PDB entry 7XG3 | electron microscopy, 3.00 A resolution | chains E and K of the 12 polymer chains in the assembly

== Chain E ==
Molecule: Csf2
From: Pseudomonas aeruginosa
Sequence (348 residues; numbered 1 to 348; the number before each row is that of its first residue):
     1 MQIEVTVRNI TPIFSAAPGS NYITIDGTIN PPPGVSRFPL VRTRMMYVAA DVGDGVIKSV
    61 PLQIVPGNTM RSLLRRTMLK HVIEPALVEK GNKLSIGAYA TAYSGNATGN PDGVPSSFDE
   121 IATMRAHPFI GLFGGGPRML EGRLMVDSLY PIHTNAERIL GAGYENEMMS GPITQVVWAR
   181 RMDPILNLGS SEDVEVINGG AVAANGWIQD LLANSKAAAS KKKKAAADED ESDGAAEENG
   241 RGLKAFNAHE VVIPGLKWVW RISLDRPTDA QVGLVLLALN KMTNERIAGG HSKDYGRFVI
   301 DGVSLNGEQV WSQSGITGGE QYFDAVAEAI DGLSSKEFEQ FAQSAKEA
Unresolved in the structure: 217-238, 346-348

== Chain K ==
Molecule: TS
Sequence (54 nucleotides; numbered 1 to 54; the number before each row is that of its first residue):
     1 CTGCCGCACT TGCTCATCAA GCCTTCCTTC AGGTGTTGCT CCAGAAAGGG TGTT
Unresolved in the structure: 1-16, 53-54

== How chain E and chain K interact ==
Contacting residue pairs - 23 pairs, chain E then chain K:
  Arg37(E) - DC26(K)  sugar contact
  Phe38(E) - DT25(K)  base contact
  Phe38(E) - DC26(K)  base contact
  Pro39(E) - DC26(K)  sugar contact
  Pro39(E) - DC27(K)  phosphate contact
  Gly109(E) - DT34(K)  base contact
  Asn110(E) - DT34(K)  phosphate contact
  Asn110(E) - DG35(K)  phosphate contact
  Pro111(E) - DT34(K)  sugar contact
  Pro111(E) - DG35(K)  sugar contact
  Gly113(E) - DG35(K)  phosphate contact
  Gly113(E) - DT36(K)  sugar contact
  Met139(E) - DG35(K)  base contact
  Arg181(E) - DT28(K)  base contact
  Arg241(E) - DC26(K)  salt bridge to the phosphate
  Arg241(E) - DC27(K)  sugar contact
  Arg241(E) - DT28(K)  sugar contact
  Lys244(E) - DT25(K)  phosphate contact
  Lys244(E) - DC26(K)  phosphate contact
  Ala245(E) - DT25(K)  phosphate contact
  Ala245(E) - DC26(K)  phosphate contact
  Phe246(E) - DT25(K)  base contact
  Asn247(E) - DC27(K)  hydrogen bond to the base
Interface residues without a listed pair, chain E (19 interface residues in all): Tyr22, Ile25, Ser36, Asp112, Ser215

== Overview ==
19 residues of chain E and 7 residues of chain K are in contact, with 1 hydrogen bond and 1 salt bridge. Polar
pairs include Asn247(E)-DC27(K) and Arg241(E)-DC26(K).
Chain E is Csf2 (Pseudomonas aeruginosa) and chain K is TS; the structure, CryoEM structure of type IV-A
CasDinG bound NTS-nicked Csf-crRNA-dsDNA quaternary complex, was determined by electron microscopy together
with 7XF1, 7XFZ, 7XG0, 7XG1, 7XG2 and 7XG4 from the same study.
